Entry 6UG0 (X-ray diffraction, 1.83 A resolution); this record covers chains B and D of the 4 polymer chains in the assembly.

== Chain B (and D) ==
Name: Nitrogenase molybdenum-iron protein beta chain
Source organism: Azotobacter vinelandii
Notes: EC 1.18.6.1; chain D of this document is another copy of the same molecule, construct and numbering; everything in this record applies to it too
UniProt: P07329 (NIFK_AZOVI); residue numbers follow UniProt; this construct covers 1-523
Sequence (523 residues; numbered 1 to 523; the number before each row is that of its first residue):
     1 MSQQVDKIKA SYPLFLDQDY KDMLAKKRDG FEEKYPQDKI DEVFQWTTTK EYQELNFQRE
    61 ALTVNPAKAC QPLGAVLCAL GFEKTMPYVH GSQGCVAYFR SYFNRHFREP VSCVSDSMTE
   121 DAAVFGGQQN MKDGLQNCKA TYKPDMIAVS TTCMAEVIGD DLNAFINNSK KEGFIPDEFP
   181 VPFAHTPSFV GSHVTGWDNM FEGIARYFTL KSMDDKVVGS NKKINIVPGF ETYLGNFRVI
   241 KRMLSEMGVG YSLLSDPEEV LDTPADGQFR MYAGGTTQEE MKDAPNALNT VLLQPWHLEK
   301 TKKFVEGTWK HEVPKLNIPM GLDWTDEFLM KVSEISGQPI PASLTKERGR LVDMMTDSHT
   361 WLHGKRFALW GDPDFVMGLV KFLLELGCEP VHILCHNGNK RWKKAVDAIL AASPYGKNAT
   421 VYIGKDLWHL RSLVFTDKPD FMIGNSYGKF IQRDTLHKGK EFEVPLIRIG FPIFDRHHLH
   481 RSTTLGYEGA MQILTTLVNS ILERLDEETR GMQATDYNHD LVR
Disordered / not traced: 1
Ion coordination: fe(8)-S(7) cluster, oxidized Fe: Cys70, Cys95, Cys153, Ser188 (shared with 3 residues of chain A); Fe ion site 1: Arg108, Glu109 (shared with Asp353(D), Asp357(D) of chain D); Fe ion site 2: Asp353, Asp357 (shared with Arg108(D), Glu109(D) of chain D)
Ligand contacts:
  - fe(8)-S(7) cluster, oxidized (1CL): Cys70, Pro72, Ser92, Gly94, Cys95, Tyr98, Phe99, Thr152, Cys153, Ser188
  - molybdenum atom (MO): Lys241, Glu258, Glu259
UniProt features mapped onto this chain:
  - binding site ([8Fe-7S] cluster): Cys70, Cys95, Cys153, Ser188
From the paper describing this entry:
  - fe(8)-S(7) cluster, oxidized coordination: Ser188

== How chain B and chain D interact ==
Residue-residue contacts (129):
  Ser11(B) - Tyr517(D)  hydrogen bond (backbone-side chain)
  Ser11(B) - Asn518(D)  hydrogen bond
  Tyr12(B) - Glu508(D)  hydrogen bond
  Tyr12(B) - Thr509(D)
  Tyr12(B) - Thr515(D)
  Tyr12(B) - Tyr517(D)
  Tyr12(B) - Asn518(D)
  Phe15(B) - Tyr517(D)
  Leu16(B) - Ala514(D)
  Lys34(B) - Gln513(D)  hydrogen bond
  Gln37(B) - Gln513(D)  hydrogen bond
  Arg105(B) - Val522(D)
  Arg108(B) - Asp357(D)
  Arg108(B) - Arg523(D)  hydrogen bond (side chain-backbone)
  Glu109(B) - Asp353(D)
  Arg238(B) - Arg350(D)
  Glu259(B) - Lys346(D)  salt bridge
  Glu259(B) - Arg350(D)  salt bridge
  Asp262(B) - Arg350(D)  salt bridge
  Pro264(B) - Lys346(D)
  Pro264(B) - Gly349(D)
  Ala265(B) - Gly349(D)  hydrogen bond (backbone-backbone)
  Ala265(B) - Val352(D)
  Ala265(B) - Asp353(D)
  Lys346(B) - Glu259(D)  salt bridge
  Lys346(B) - Pro264(D)
  Gly349(B) - Pro264(D)
  Gly349(B) - Ala265(D)  hydrogen bond (backbone-backbone)
  Arg350(B) - Arg238(D)
  Arg350(B) - Glu258(D)  salt bridge
  Arg350(B) - Glu259(D)  salt bridge
  Arg350(B) - Asp262(D)  salt bridge
  Arg350(B) - Pro264(D)
  Asp353(B) - Glu109(D)
  Asp353(B) - Ala265(D)
  Met354(B) - His478(D)
  Met354(B) - Arg481(D)
  Asp357(B) - Arg108(D)
  Asp357(B) - His477(D)
  Asp357(B) - His478(D)
  Ser358(B) - His477(D)  hydrogen bond
  Ser358(B) - His478(D)  hydrogen bond
  Trp361(B) - His477(D)
  Ser446(B) - Leu521(D)
  Tyr447(B) - Leu521(D)  hydrophobic
  Lys449(B) - Asp506(D)  salt bridge
  Lys449(B) - His519(D)
  Lys449(B) - Asp520(D)  hydrogen bond (side chain-backbone)
  Phe450(B) - His519(D)
  Phe450(B) - Leu521(D)  hydrophobic
  Gln452(B) - Arg510(D)
  Arg453(B) - Arg510(D)
  Arg453(B) - Met512(D)
  Arg453(B) - Asp516(D)
  Asp454(B) - Met512(D)
  Leu456(B) - Arg510(D)
  His457(B) - Met512(D)
  Glu463(B) - Arg510(D)  salt bridge
  Arg468(B) - Asp506(D)  salt bridge
  Phe474(B) - Leu521(D)
  Phe474(B) - Val522(D)
  Phe474(B) - Arg523(D)  hydrogen bond (backbone-backbone)
  Asp475(B) - Leu502(D)
  Asp475(B) - Asp506(D)
  Asp475(B) - Leu521(D)  hydrogen bond (backbone-backbone)
  Asp475(B) - Arg523(D)
  Arg476(B) - Asn499(D)
  Arg476(B) - Leu502(D)
  Arg476(B) - Glu503(D)
  Arg476(B) - Asp506(D)  salt bridge
  His477(B) - Asp357(D)
  His477(B) - Ser358(D)  hydrogen bond
  His477(B) - Trp361(D)
  His477(B) - Thr495(D)
  His477(B) - Val498(D)
  His477(B) - Asn499(D)  hydrogen bond (backbone-side chain)
  His477(B) - Leu502(D)
  His477(B) - Arg523(D)  hydrogen bond (side chain-backbone)
  His478(B) - Met354(D)
  His478(B) - Asp357(D)
  His478(B) - Ser358(D)  hydrogen bond
  His478(B) - Leu494(D)
  Leu479(B) - Asn499(D)
  Arg481(B) - Arg350(D)
  Arg481(B) - Met354(D)
  Thr495(B) - His477(D)
  Thr495(B) - His478(D)
  Val498(B) - His477(D)
  Asn499(B) - Arg476(D)
  Asn499(B) - His477(D)  hydrogen bond (side chain-backbone)
  Asn499(B) - Leu479(D)
  Leu502(B) - Asp475(D)
  Leu502(B) - Arg476(D)
  Leu502(B) - His477(D)
  Glu503(B) - Arg476(D)
  Asp506(B) - Lys449(D)  salt bridge
  Asp506(B) - Arg468(D)  salt bridge
  Asp506(B) - Asp475(D)
  Asp506(B) - Arg476(D)  salt bridge
  Glu508(B) - Tyr12(D)
  Arg510(B) - Gln452(D)
  Arg510(B) - Arg453(D)
  Arg510(B) - Leu456(D)
  Arg510(B) - Glu463(D)  salt bridge
  Met512(B) - Arg453(D)
  Met512(B) - Asp454(D)
  Met512(B) - His457(D)
  Gln513(B) - Lys34(D)  hydrogen bond
  Gln513(B) - Gln37(D)  hydrogen bond
  Asp516(B) - Arg453(D)  salt bridge
  Tyr517(B) - Ser11(D)  hydrogen bond (side chain-backbone)
  Tyr517(B) - Tyr12(D)
  Tyr517(B) - Phe15(D)
  Tyr517(B) - Leu16(D)
  Asn518(B) - Ser11(D)
  Asn518(B) - Tyr12(D)
  His519(B) - Lys449(D)
  His519(B) - Phe450(D)
  Asp520(B) - Lys449(D)  hydrogen bond (backbone-side chain)
  Leu521(B) - Ser446(D)
  Leu521(B) - Tyr447(D)  hydrophobic
  Leu521(B) - Phe450(D)  hydrophobic
  Leu521(B) - Phe474(D)
  Leu521(B) - Asp475(D)
  Val522(B) - Phe474(D)
  Arg523(B) - Arg108(D)  hydrogen bond (backbone-side chain)
  Arg523(B) - Phe474(D)  hydrogen bond (backbone-backbone)
  Arg523(B) - Asp475(D)
  Arg523(B) - His477(D)  hydrogen bond (backbone-side chain)
Other interface residues (no listed pair), chain B (66 interface residues in all): Pro13, Thr263, Val352, Leu494, Leu505, Thr509, Ala514, Thr515
Other interface residues (no listed pair), chain D (68 interface residues in all): Pro13, Ile40, Arg105, Thr263, Leu505

== Overview ==
66 residues of chain B face 68 of chain D across their interface; the contacts include 25 hydrogen bonds and
16 salt bridges. Polar pairs include Glu259(B)-Lys346(D), Glu259(B)-Arg350(D) and Asp262(B)-Arg350(D). Ligands
of chain B: fe(8)-S(7) cluster, oxidized and molybdenum atom. From the paper: fe(8)-S(7) cluster, oxidized
coordination by Ser188(B).
Chain B and chain D are both Nitrogenase molybdenum-iron protein beta chain (Azotobacter vinelandii); the
structure, N2-bound Nitrogenase MoFe-protein from Azotobacter vinelandii, was determined by X-ray diffraction
(same publication as 6VXT).
